4J3N - chains A and C of the 6 polymer chains in the assembly; structure by X-ray diffraction, 2.30 A resolution.

== Chain A ==
Molecule: DNA topoisomerase 2-beta
From: Homo sapiens
Notes: EC 5.99.1.3; fragment: htop2beta cleavage core
UniProtKB: Q02880 (TOP2B_HUMAN); residues 445-1201 here correspond to UniProt positions 450-1206 (UniProt number = residue number + 5)
Sequence (803 residues; each row starts with the number of its first residue):
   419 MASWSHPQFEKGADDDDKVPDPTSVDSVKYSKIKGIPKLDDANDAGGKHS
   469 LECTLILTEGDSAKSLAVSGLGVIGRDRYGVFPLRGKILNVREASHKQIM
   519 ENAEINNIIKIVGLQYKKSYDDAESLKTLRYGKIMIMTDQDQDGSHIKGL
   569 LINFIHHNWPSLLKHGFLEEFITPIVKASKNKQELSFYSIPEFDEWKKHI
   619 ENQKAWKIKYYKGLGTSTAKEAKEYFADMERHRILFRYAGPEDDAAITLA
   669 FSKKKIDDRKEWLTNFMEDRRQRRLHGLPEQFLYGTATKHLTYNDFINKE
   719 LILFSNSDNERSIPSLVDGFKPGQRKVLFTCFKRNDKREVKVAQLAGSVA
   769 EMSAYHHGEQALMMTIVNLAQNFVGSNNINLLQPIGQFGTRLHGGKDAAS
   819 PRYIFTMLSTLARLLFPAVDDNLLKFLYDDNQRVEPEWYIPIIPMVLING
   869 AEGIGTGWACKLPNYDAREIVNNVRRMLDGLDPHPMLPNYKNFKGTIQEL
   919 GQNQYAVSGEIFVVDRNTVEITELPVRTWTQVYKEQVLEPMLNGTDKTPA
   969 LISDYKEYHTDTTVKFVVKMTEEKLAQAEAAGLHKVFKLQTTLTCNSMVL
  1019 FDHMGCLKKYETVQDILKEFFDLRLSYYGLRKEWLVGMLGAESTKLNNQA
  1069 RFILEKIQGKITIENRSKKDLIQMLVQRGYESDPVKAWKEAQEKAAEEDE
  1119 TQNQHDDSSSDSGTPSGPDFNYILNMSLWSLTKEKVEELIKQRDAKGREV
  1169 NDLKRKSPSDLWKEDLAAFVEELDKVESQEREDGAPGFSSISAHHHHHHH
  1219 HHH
Unresolved in the structure: 419-454, 592-639, 697-706, 1112-1134, 1202-1221
Construct notes: expression tag (419-444, 1202-1221)
Curated features (UniProtKB/Swiss-Prot):
  - region: Lys1006 to Ser1015 (Interaction with DNA)
  - motif: Glu1029 to Phe1039 (Nuclear export signal)
  - active site: Tyr821 (O-(5'-phospho-DNA)-tyrosine intermediate)
  - binding site (Mg(2+)): Glu477, Asp557, Asp559
  - site: Lys505 (Interaction with DNA), Asn508 (Interaction with DNA), Arg677 (Interaction with DNA), Lys678 (Interaction with DNA), Lys739 (Interaction with DNA), Tyr773 (Interaction with DNA), Arg820 (Transition state stabilizer), Ile872 (Important for DNA bending), Trp947 (Interaction with DNA)
  - cross-link (Glycyl lysine isopeptide (Lys-Gly)): Lys595 (interchain with G-Cter in SUMO2), Lys600 (interchain with G-Cter in SUMO2), Lys630 (interchain with G-Cter in SUMO2), Lys638 (interchain with G-Cter in SUMO2), Lys641 (interchain with G-Cter in SUMO2), Lys671 (interchain with G-Cter in SUMO2), Lys707 (interchain with G-Cter in SUMO2), Lys1087 (interchain with G-Cter in SUMO2)
Bound ions: Mg2+ site 1: Asp557, Asp559; Mg2+ site 2 near Asp726 (its only coordinating residue here)
What the authors report for this chain:
  - specificity-determining residues: Gln778, Ala816 (by similarity / conservation)

== Chain C ==
Molecule: 8-nt DNA strand
Sequence (8 nucleotides; row label = number of the first residue in the row):
     1 AGCCGAGC

== How chain A and chain C interact ==
Contacting residue pairs (27):
  Glu477(A) - DC8(C)  phosphate contact
  Gly504(A) - DC8(C)  base contact
  Lys505(A) - DG7(C)  base contact
  Lys505(A) - DC8(C)  hydrogen bond to the base
  Asp561(A) - DG7(C)  phosphate contact
  Asp561(A) - DC8(C)  sugar contact
  Arg729(A) - DA6(C)  sugar contact
  Arg729(A) - DG7(C)  sugar contact
  Lys739(A) - DG5(C)  sugar contact
  Lys739(A) - DA6(C)  salt bridge to the phosphate
  Gln742(A) - DA6(C)  phosphate contact
  Tyr773(A) - DG7(C)  hydrogen bond to the phosphate
  His775(A) - DG7(C)  hydrogen bond to the phosphate
  His775(A) - DC8(C)  salt bridge to the phosphate
  Gly776(A) - DC8(C)  hydrogen bond to the phosphate
  Gln778(A) - DC8(C)  phosphate contact
  Ala779(A) - DG7(C)  base contact
  Thr783(A) - DA6(C)  hydrogen bond to the phosphate
  Asn786(A) - DG5(C)  hydrogen bond to the phosphate
  Lys814(A) - DC4(C)  phosphate contact
  Glu870(A) - DC4(C)  phosphate contact
  Glu870(A) - DG5(C)  phosphate contact
  Ile872(A) - DC4(C)  base contact
  Ile872(A) - DG5(C)  base contact
  Arg945(A) - DC4(C)  hydrogen bond to the phosphate
  Arg945(A) - DG5(C)  salt bridge to the phosphate
  Trp947(A) - DC4(C)  hydrogen bond to the phosphate
Other interface residues (no listed pair), chain A (22 interface residues in all): Arg503, Gly741, His774

== In short ==
22 residues of chain A and 5 residues of chain C are in contact, with 8 hydrogen bonds and 3 salt bridges.
Polar pairs include Lys505(A)-DC8(C), Tyr773(A)-DG7(C) and His775(A)-DG7(C). From UniProt: active-site residue
Tyr821(A) and 3 Mg2+-binding residues on chain A. From the paper: specificity determinants Gln778(A) and
Ala816(A).
Here chain A is DNA topoisomerase 2-beta (Homo sapiens) and chain C is an 8-nt DNA strand. Entry 4J3N (Human
Topoisomerase Iibeta in complex with DNA) was determined by X-ray diffraction together with 4G0U, 4G0V and
4G0W from the same study.
